PDB entry 3J3Y | electron microscopy | chains 76 and 77 of the 1176 polymer chains in the assembly

[Chain 76 (and 77)]
Molecule: capsid protein
From: Human immunodeficiency virus 1
Notes: chain 77 of this document is another copy of the same molecule, construct and numbering; everything in this record applies to it too
UniProtKB: Q79791 (Q79791_9HIV1); residues 1-231 here correspond to UniProt positions 133-363 (UniProt number = residue number + 132)
Amino-acid sequence (231 residues; row label = number of the first residue in the row):
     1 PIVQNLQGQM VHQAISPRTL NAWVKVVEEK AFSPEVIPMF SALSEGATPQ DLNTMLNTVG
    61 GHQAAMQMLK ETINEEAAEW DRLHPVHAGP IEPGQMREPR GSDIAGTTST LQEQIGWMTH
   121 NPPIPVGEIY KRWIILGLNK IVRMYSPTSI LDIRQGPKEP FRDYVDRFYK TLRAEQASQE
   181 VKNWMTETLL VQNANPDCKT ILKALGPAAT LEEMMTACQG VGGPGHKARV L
Construct notes: engineered mutation Glu92 (Ala224 in Q79791)

[Chain 76 / chain 77 interface]
Contacting residue pairs (50; chain 76 residue first):
  Asn5(76) with Leu6(77)
  Gln7(76) with Leu6(77); Gln7(77)
  Val11(76) with Gln4(77); Asn5(77)
  Gln13(76) with Gln4(77); Asn5(77)
  Ile15(76) with Ala42(77)
  Pro17(76) with Arg18(77); Thr19(77); Leu43(77)
  Arg18(76) with Arg18(77)
  Leu20(76) with Met39(77); Ala42(77); Leu43(77)
  Asn21(76) with Ala22(77)
  Val24(76) with Met39(77)
  Glu28(76) with Glu29(77); Lys30(77)
  Asp51(76) with Glu45(77)
  Thr54(76) with Pro38(77)
  Asn57(76) with Pro38(77)
  Thr58(76) with Glu35(77); Pro38(77); Met39(77)
  Gly60(76) with Glu35(77); Arg173(77)
  His62(76) with Asp166(77)
  Gln63(76) with Asp166(77); Tyr169(77); Arg173(77)
  Ala64(76) with Val165(77); Asp166(77); Tyr169(77); Leu211(77)
  Gln67(76) with Tyr169(77); Leu211(77)
  Met68(76) with Leu211(77); Glu212(77); Met215(77)
  Glu75(76) with Glu212(77)
  Lys140(76) with Glu212(77)
  Met144(76) with Arg162(77); Met215(77); Thr216(77)
  Tyr145(76) with Met215(77)
  Arg154(76) with Leu231(77)
  Gln155(76) with Leu231(77)
  Gly156(76) with Leu231(77)
  Arg167(76) with Leu231(77)
Also at the interface, not in a pair above, chain 76 (32 interface residues in all): Ala14, Met55, Val59
Also at the interface, not in a pair above, chain 77 (27 interface residues in all): Lys170, Val230

[Summary]
32 residues of chain 76 and 27 residues of chain 77 are in contact.
Both chains are capsid protein (Human immunodeficiency virus 1). Entry 3J3Y (Atomic-level structure of the
entire HIV-1 capsid (186 hexamers + 12 pentamers)) was determined by electron microscopy (same publication as
3J4F, 3J34 and 3J3Q).
